PDB entry 6T8H | electron microscopy, 3.77 A resolution | chains B and D of the 7 polymer chains in the assembly

Chain B:
Protein: DP2 subunit of D-family DNA-polymerase
Organism: Pyrococcus abyssi
Notes: EC 2.7.7.7
Amino-acid sequence (1275 residues; numbered -4 to 1270; the number before each row is that of its first residue; numbers below 1 keep their minus sign (Gly-4 is residue -4)):
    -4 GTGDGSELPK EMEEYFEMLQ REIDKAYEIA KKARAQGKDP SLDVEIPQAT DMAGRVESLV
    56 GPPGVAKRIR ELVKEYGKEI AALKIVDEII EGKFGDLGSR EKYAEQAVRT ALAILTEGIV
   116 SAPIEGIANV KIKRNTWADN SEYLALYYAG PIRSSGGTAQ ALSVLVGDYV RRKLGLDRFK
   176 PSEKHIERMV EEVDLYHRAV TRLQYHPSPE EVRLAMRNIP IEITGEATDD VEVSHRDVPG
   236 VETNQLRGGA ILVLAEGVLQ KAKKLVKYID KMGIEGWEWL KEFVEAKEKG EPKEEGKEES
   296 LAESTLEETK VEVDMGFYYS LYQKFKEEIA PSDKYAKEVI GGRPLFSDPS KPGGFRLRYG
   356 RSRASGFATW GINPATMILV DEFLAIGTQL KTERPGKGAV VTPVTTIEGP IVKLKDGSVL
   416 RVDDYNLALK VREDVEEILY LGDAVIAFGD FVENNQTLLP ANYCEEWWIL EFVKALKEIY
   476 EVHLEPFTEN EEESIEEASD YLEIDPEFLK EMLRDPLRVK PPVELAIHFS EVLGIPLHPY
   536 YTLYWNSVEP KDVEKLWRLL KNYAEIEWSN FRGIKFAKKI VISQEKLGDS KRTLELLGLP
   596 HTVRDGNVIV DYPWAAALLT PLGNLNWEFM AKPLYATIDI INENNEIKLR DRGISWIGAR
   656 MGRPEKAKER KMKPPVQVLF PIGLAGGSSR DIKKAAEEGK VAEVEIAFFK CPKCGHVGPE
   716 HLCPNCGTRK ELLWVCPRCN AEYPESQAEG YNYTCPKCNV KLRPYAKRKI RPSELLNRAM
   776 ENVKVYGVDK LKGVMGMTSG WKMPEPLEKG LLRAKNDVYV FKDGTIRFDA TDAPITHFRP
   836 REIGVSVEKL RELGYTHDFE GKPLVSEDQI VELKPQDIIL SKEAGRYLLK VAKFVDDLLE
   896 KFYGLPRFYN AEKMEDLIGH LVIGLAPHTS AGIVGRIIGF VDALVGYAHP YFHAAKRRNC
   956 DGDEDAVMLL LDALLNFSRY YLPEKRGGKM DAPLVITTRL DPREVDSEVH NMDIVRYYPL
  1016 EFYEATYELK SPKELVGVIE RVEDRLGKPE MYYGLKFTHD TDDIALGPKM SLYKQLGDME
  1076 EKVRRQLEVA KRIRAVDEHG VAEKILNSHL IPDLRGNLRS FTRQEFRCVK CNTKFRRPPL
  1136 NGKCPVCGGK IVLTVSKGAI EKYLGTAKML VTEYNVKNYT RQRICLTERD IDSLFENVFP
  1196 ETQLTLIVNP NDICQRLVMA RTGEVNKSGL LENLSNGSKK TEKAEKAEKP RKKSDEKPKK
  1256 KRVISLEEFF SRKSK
Not modelled in the structure: -4 to 3, 284-308, 1217-1270
Bound ions: Zn2+ site 1: Cys706, Cys709, Cys718, Cys721; Zn2+ site 2: Cys731, Cys734, Cys750, Cys753; Zn2+ site 3: Cys1123, Cys1126, Cys1139, Cys1142
From the paper describing this entry:
  - binding site for DNA primer: Lys787, Arg1122, Lys1129

Chain D:
Protein: DNA polymerase sliding clamp
Organism: Pyrococcus abyssi (strain GE5 / Orsay)
Reference sequence: Q9UYX8 (PCNA_PYRAB); residue numbers follow UniProt; this construct covers 1-249
Amino-acid sequence (261 residues; numbered -11 to 249; the number before each row is that of its first residue; numbers below 1 keep their minus sign (Met-11 is residue -11)):
   -11 MRGSHHHHHH GSMPFEIVFE GAKEFAQLIE TASRLIDEAA FKVTEEGISM RAMDPSRVVL
    49 IDLNLPASIF SKYEVDGEET IGVNMDHLKK VLKRGKAKET LILRKGEENF LEISLQGTAT
   109 RTFKLPLIDV EEIEVDLPEL PFTAKVVILG DVIKEAVKDA SLVSDSMKFI AKENEFTMRA
   169 EGETQEVEVK LTLEDEGLLD IEVQEETKSA YGISYLSDMV KGLGKADEVT IKFGNEMPMQ
   229 MEYYIRDEGR LIFLLAPRVE E
Not modelled in the structure: -11 to 1, 248-249
Sequence notes: initiating methionine (-11); expression tag (-10 to 0)

Chain B / chain D interface:
Contacting residue pairs - 9 pairs, chain B then chain D:
  Glu692(B) with His75(D), salt bridge
  Lys779(B) with Asp117(D), salt bridge; Glu119(D)
  Tyr781(B) with Glu26(D); Ile116(D), hydrophobic; Asp117(D)
  Gly782(B) with Asp25(D)
  Asp784(B) with Asp25(D)
  Lys896(B) with Glu119(D), salt bridge
Other interface residues (no listed pair), chain B (7 interface residues in all): Val780
Interface features reported in the paper:
  - interface residues, chain B: Glu692(B), Lys779(B), Tyr781(B), Lys896(B)
  - interface residues, chain D: His75(D), Asp117(D), Glu119(D)

Summary:
Chain B and chain D form an interface of 7 and 6 residues respectively, with 3 salt bridges. Among the polar
pairs are Glu692(B)-His75(D), Lys779(B)-Asp117(D) and Lys896(B)-Glu119(D). The paper reports a binding site
for DNA primer at Lys787(B), Arg1122(B) and Lys1129(B); interface residues Glu692(B), Lys779(B) and His75(D)
among others.
Here chain B is DP2 subunit of D-family DNA-polymerase (Pyrococcus abyssi) and chain D is DNA polymerase
sliding clamp (Pyrococcus abyssi (strain GE5 / Orsay)). Entry 6T8H (Cryo-EM structure of the DNA-bound
PolD-PCNA processive complex from P. abyssi) was determined by electron microscopy together with 6T7X and 6T7Y
from the same study.
